Entry 1K9P (X-ray diffraction, 1.90 A resolution); this record covers chain A.

Chain A:
Protein: S100A6
Organism: Homo sapiens
UniProt: P06703 (S10A6_HUMAN); residue numbers follow UniProt; this construct covers 1-90
Amino-acid sequence (90 residues; row label = number of the first residue in the row):
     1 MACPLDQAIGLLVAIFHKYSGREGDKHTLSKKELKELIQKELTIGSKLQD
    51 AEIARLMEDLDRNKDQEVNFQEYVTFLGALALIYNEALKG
Disordered / not traced: 1
Swiss-Prot annotation at these positions:
  - binding site (Ca(2+)): Thr28, Glu33, Asp61, Asn63, Asp65, Glu67, Glu72
  - modified residue: Lys40 (N6-acetyllysine), Ser46 (Phosphoserine), Lys47 (N6-acetyllysine)
Covalent attachments: beta-mercaptoethanol (BME) linked to Cys3

In short:
Curated annotation (UniProt) lists 7 Ca2+-binding residues.
Chain A is S100A6 (Homo sapiens); the structure, Crystal structure of calcium free (or apo) human S100A6, was
determined by X-ray diffraction together with 1K8U, 1K96 and 1K9K from the same study.
